Entry 4NR0 (X-ray diffraction, 1.80 A resolution); this record covers chains B and D of the 4 polymer chains in the assembly.

# Chain B (and D)
Molecule: Enoyl-[acyl-carrier-protein] reductase [NADH] FabI
From: Pseudomonas aeruginosa
Notes: EC 1.3.1.9; chain D of this document is another copy of the same molecule, construct and numbering; everything in this record applies to it too
UniProt: Q9ZFE4 (FABI_PSEAE); numbering as in UniProt (aligned over 1-265)
Amino-acid sequence (273 residues; numbered 1 to 273; the number before each row is that of its first residue):
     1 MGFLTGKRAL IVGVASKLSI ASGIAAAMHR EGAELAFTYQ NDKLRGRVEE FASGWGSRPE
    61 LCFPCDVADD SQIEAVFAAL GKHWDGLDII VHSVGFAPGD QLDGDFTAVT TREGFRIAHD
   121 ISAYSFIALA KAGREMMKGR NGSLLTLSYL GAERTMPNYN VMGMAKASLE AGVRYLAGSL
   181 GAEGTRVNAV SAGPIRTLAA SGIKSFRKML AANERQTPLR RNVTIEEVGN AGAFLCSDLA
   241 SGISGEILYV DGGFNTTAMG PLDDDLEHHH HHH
Disordered / not traced: 1, 261-273 (chain D: 1, 263-273)
Differences from the reference sequence: expression tag (266-273)

# Interface between chain B and chain D
Pairs across the interface (53; chain B residue first):
  Phe3(B) with Leu239(D), hydrophobic
  Arg30(B) with Leu239(D)
  Arg174(B) with Thr256(D)
  Ala177(B) with Pro218(D)
  Gly181(B) with Pro218(D); Leu219(D)
  Ala182(B) with Pro218(D), hydrogen bond (backbone-backbone); Arg220(D)
  Arg186(B) with Leu219(D)
  Pro218(B) with Ala177(D); Gly181(D); Ala182(D), hydrogen bond (backbone-backbone)
  Leu219(B) with Gly181(D); Ser241(D)
  Arg221(B) with Ser241(D), hydrogen bond (side chain-backbone)
  Val223(B) with Gly242(D)
  Glu227(B) with Ser241(D), hydrogen bond; Gly242(D), hydrogen bond (side chain-backbone)
  Asn230(B) with Leu239(D)
  Ala231(B) with Phe234(D), hydrophobic
  Phe234(B) with Ala231(D), hydrophobic; Phe234(D), hydrophobic
  Leu239(B) with Phe3(D), hydrophobic; Arg30(D); Asn230(D)
  Ser241(B) with Leu219(D); Arg221(D), hydrogen bond (backbone-side chain); Glu227(D), hydrogen bond
  Gly242(B) with Val223(D); Glu227(D), hydrogen bond (backbone-side chain); Val250(D); Asp251(D), hydrogen bond (backbone-backbone); Gly252(D), hydrogen bond (backbone-backbone)
  Ile243(B) with Tyr249(D); Val250(D), hydrophobic
  Ser244(B) with Gly252(D); Gly253(D)
  Gly245(B) with Thr256(D)
  Glu246(B) with Ile247(D); Leu248(D); Tyr249(D), hydrogen bond (side chain-backbone)
  Ile247(B) with Glu246(D)
  Leu248(B) with Glu246(D)
  Tyr249(B) with Ile243(D); Glu246(D), hydrogen bond (backbone-side chain)
  Val250(B) with Gly242(D); Ile243(D), hydrophobic
  Asp251(B) with Gly242(D), hydrogen bond (backbone-backbone)
  Gly252(B) with Gly242(D), hydrogen bond (backbone-backbone); Ser244(D)
  Gly253(B) with Ser244(D)
  Thr256(B) with Arg174(D); Gly245(D)
Other interface residues (no listed pair), chain B (34 interface residues in all): Gly178, Thr185, Arg220, Asn255
Other interface residues (no listed pair), chain D (34 interface residues in all): Gly178, Thr185, Arg186, Asn255

# Summary
Chain B and chain D each contribute 34 residues to their interface; the contacts include 14 hydrogen bonds.
Polar pairs include Arg221(B)-Ser241(D), Glu227(B)-Ser241(D) and Glu227(B)-Gly242(D).
Chain B and chain D are both Enoyl-[acyl-carrier-protein] reductase [NADH] FabI (Pseudomonas aeruginosa); the
structure, Crystal structure of the Pseudomonas aeruginosa Enoyl-Acyl Carrier Protein Reductase (FabI) in
complex with NAD+ and ..., was determined by X-ray diffraction (same publication as 4NQZ).
